5MZM - chains A and B of the 3 polymer chains in the assembly; structure by X-ray diffraction, 2.40 A resolution.

== Chain A ==
Molecule: H-2 class I histocompatibility antigen, D-B alpha chain
From: Mus musculus
UniProt: P01899 (HA11_MOUSE); residues 1-276 here correspond to UniProt positions 25-300 (UniProt number = residue number + 24)
Amino-acid sequence (276 residues; row label = number of the first residue in the row):
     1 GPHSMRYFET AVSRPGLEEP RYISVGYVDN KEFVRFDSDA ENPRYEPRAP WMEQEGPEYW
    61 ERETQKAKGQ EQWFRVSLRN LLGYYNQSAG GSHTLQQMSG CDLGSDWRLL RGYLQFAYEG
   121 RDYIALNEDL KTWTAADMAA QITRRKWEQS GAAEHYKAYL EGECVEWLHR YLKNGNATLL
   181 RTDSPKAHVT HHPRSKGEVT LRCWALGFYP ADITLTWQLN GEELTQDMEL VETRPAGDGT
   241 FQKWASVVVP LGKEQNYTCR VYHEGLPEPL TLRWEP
Disordered / not traced: 177-180, 195
Disulfides: C101-C164, C203-C259

== Chain B ==
Molecule: Beta-2-microglobulin
From: Mus musculus
UniProt: P01887 (B2MG_MOUSE); residues 1-99 here correspond to UniProt positions 21-119 (UniProt number = residue number + 20)
Amino-acid sequence (99 residues; numbered 1 to 99; the number before each row is that of its first residue):
     1 IQKTPQIQVY SRHPPENGKP NILNCYVTQF HPPHIEIQML KNGKKIPKVE MSDMSFSKDW
    61 SFYILAHTEF TPTETDTYAC RVKHDSMAEP KTVYWDRDM
Differences from the reference sequence: conflict D85 (Ala105 in P01887)
Disulfides: C25-C80

== How chain A and chain B interact ==
Contacting residue pairs (54):
  R6(A) - K58(B)
  F8(A) - F56(B)
  F8(A) - K58(B)
  E9(A) - F56(B)
  T10(A) - F56(B)
  V12(A) - P33(B)  hydrophobic
  R14(A) - H34(B)  hydrogen bond
  I23(A) - M54(B)  hydrophobic
  Y27(A) - S55(B)
  R35(A) - D53(B)
  R35(A) - M54(B)  hydrogen bond (side chain-backbone)
  R35(A) - S55(B)  hydrogen bond
  R48(A) - D53(B)  salt bridge
  T94(A) - H31(B)  hydrogen bond
  T94(A) - P33(B)
  Q96(A) - H31(B)
  Q96(A) - F56(B)
  Q96(A) - W60(B)  hydrogen bond (side chain-backbone)
  Q96(A) - F62(B)
  Q97(A) - F56(B)
  Q97(A) - W60(B)
  M98(A) - F56(B)  hydrophobic
  M98(A) - K58(B)
  M98(A) - W60(B)  hydrophobic
  Q115(A) - W60(B)
  F116(A) - W60(B)
  A117(A) - W60(B)  hydrophobic
  E119(A) - I1(B)
  E119(A) - H31(B)  hydrogen bond (backbone-side chain)
  G120(A) - H31(B)
  G120(A) - W60(B)
  R121(A) - I1(B)
  D122(A) - W60(B)  hydrogen bond
  H192(A) - D98(B)
  R202(A) - D98(B)  hydrogen bond (side chain-backbone)
  R202(A) - M99(B)
  W204(A) - M99(B)
  V231(A) - Q8(B)
  E232(A) - Q8(B)  hydrogen bond (backbone-side chain)
  T233(A) - Y26(B)
  R234(A) - Q8(B)  hydrogen bond
  R234(A) - Y10(B)
  R234(A) - Y26(B)
  R234(A) - M99(B)  hydrogen bond (side chain-backbone)
  P235(A) - Y10(B)  hydrogen bond (backbone-side chain)
  P235(A) - Y26(B)
  P235(A) - L65(B)  hydrophobic
  A236(A) - R12(B)  hydrogen bond (backbone-side chain)
  A236(A) - N24(B)  hydrogen bond (backbone-side chain)
  G237(A) - R12(B)
  Q242(A) - Y10(B)
  Q242(A) - S11(B)  hydrogen bond (side chain-backbone)
  Q242(A) - R12(B)  hydrogen bond (side chain-backbone)
  W244(A) - M99(B)  hydrogen bond (side chain-backbone)
Other interface residues (no listed pair), chain A (38 interface residues in all): R21, V25, N30, L206, D238
Other interface residues (no listed pair), chain B (25 interface residues in all): H13, P14, S57, D59, Y63

== Summary ==
38 residues of chain A and 25 residues of chain B are in contact; the contacts include 17 hydrogen bonds and 1
salt bridge. Polar pairs include R48(A)-D53(B), R14(A)-H34(B) and R35(A)-M54(B).
Here chain A is H-2 class I histocompatibility antigen, D-B alpha chain and chain B is Beta-2-microglobulin,
both from Mus musculus. Entry 5MZM (Structure of H-2Db in complex with TEIPP APL Trh4 p3P) was determined by
X-ray diffraction.
